1D5B - chains A and L of the 4 polymer chains in the assembly; structure by X-ray diffraction, 2.80 A resolution.

# Chain A (and L)
Molecule: chimeric OXY-COPE catalytic ANTIBODY AZ-28 (light chain)
From: Mus musculus
Notes: fragment: chimeric fab fragment (UNP Q7TS98 reisues 23-129, P01834 residues 1-104); chain L of this document is another copy of the same molecule, construct and numbering; everything in this record applies to it too
Reference sequence: chimeric construct of Q7TS98, P01834: residues 1-107 from Q7TS98 (Q7TS98_MOUSE) positions 23-129 (UniProt number = residue number + 22); residues 108-211 from P01834 positions 1-104 (UniProt number = residue number - 107)
Chain sequence (211 residues; each row starts with the number of its first residue):
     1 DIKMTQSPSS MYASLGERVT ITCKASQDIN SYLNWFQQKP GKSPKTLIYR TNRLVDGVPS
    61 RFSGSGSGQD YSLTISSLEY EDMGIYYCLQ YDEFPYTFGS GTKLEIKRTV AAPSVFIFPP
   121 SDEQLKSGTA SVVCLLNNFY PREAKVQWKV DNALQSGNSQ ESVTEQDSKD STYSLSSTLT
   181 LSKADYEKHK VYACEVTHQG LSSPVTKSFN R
Cystine bridges: C23-C88, C134-C194
Sequence notes: conflict N34 (Ser56 in Q7TS98), T51 (Ala73 in Q7TS98), Y96 (Arg118 in Q7TS98), S100 (Gly122 in Q7TS98)
Ion coordination: Cd2+: D1, Q27, E93 (shared with H198(L), L201(L) of chain L)

# Interface between chain A and chain L
Contacting residue pairs - 4 pairs, chain A then chain L:
  E79(A) with G157(L)
  K169(A) with L181(L); S182(L); D185(L)
Interface residues without a listed pair, chain A (4 interface residues in all): L15, Y80
Interface residues without a listed pair, chain L (9 interface residues in all): S156, N158, S159, Q160, T180

# Summary
Chain A and chain L form an interface of 4 and 9 residues respectively. D1(A), Q27(A) and E93(A) form the Cd2+
site.
Chain A and chain L are both chimeric OXY-COPE catalytic ANTIBODY AZ-28 (light chain) (Mus musculus); the
structure, Unliganded mature oxy-cope catalytic antibody, was determined by X-ray diffraction (same
publication as 1D5I and 1D6V).
